PDB entry 6Y7P | X-ray diffraction, 1.75 A resolution | chain A

Chain A:
Protein: Tako8
Source organism: synthetic construct
Chain sequence (325 residues; numbered -3 to 321; the number before each row is that of its first residue; numbers below 1 keep their minus sign (Gly-3 is residue -3)):
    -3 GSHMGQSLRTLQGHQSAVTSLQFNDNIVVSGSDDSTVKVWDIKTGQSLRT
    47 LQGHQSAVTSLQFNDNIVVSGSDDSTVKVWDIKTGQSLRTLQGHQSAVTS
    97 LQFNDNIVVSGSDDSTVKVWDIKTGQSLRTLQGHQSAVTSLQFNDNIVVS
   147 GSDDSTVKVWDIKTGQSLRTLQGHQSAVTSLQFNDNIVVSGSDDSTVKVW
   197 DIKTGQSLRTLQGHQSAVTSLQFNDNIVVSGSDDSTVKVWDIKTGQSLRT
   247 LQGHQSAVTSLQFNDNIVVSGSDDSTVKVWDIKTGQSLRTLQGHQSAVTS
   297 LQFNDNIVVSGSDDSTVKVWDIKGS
Not modelled in the structure: -3 to 1, 321
Ligand contacts:
  - W-Zr-cluster (ZRW), molecule 1: Arg85, Gln88, Gly89, Gln91, Lys114, Trp116, Gln122
  - W-Zr-cluster (ZRW), molecule 2: Gln128, Gly129, Gln131

In short:
Ligands of chain A: W-Zr-cluster.
Chain A is Tako8 (synthetic construct); the structure, The complex between the eight-bladed symmetrical
designer protein Tako8 and 1:2 zirconium(IV) Wells-Dawson (ZrWD), was determined by X-ray diffraction together
with 6Y7N and 6Y7O from the same study.
